7B20 - chains C and E of the 8 polymer chains in the assembly; structure by X-ray diffraction, 2.18 A resolution.

Chain C:
Name: DtxR family iron (Metal) dependent repressor
Source organism: Saccharopolyspora erythraea (strain ATCC 11635 / DSM 40517 / JCM 4748 / NBRC 13426 / NCIMB 8594 / NRRL 2338)
UniProt: A0A2A9J1W2 (A0A2A9J1W2_SACEN); residue numbers follow UniProt; this construct covers 1-231
Chain sequence (233 residues; row label = number of the first residue in the row; numbers below 1 keep their minus sign (Gly-1 is residue -1)):
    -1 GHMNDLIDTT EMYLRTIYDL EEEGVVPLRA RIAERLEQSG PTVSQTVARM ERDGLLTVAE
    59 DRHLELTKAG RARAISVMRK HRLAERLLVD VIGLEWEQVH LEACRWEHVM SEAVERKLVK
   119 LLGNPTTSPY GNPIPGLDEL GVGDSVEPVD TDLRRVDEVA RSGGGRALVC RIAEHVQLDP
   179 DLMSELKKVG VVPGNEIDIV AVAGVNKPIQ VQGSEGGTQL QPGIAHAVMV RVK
Unresolved in the structure: -1 to 1, 141-142
Differences from the reference sequence: expression tag (-1 to 0)
Metal / ion sites: Fe2+ site 1: Met10, Cys102, Glu105, His106; Fe2+ site 2: His79, Glu83, His98, Glu172, Gln175
From the paper describing this entry:
  - binding site for consensus DNA-binding sequence (chain E): Thr7, Tyr11, Arg27, Ala28, Arg29, Gln36, Ser37, Pro39, Thr40, Ser42, Gln43, Thr44, Arg47, Arg50, Arg60

Chain E:
Molecule: consensus DNA-binding sequence
Sequence (30 nucleotides; row label = number of the first residue in the row; numbering starts at 0):
     0 CGTGACTTAG GTTAGCCTAA CCTAAGTACG
Unresolved in the structure: 0

How chain C and chain E interact:
Residue-residue contacts (12; chain C residue first):
  Leu26(C) with DG9(E), phosphate contact; DG10(E), phosphate contact
  Arg27(C) with DG10(E), hydrogen bond to the phosphate; DT11(E), salt bridge to the phosphate
  Ala28(C) with DG9(E), phosphate contact; DG10(E), hydrogen bond to the phosphate
  Arg29(C) with DG9(E), salt bridge to the phosphate
  Pro39(C) with DT11(E), base contact; DT12(E), base contact
  Ser42(C) with DT11(E), hydrogen bond to the phosphate
  Arg60(C) with DG9(E), phosphate contact; DG10(E), phosphate contact
Also at the interface, not in a pair above, chain C (8 interface residues in all): Gly38
Also at the interface, not in a pair above, chain E (5 interface residues in all): DA13

Summary:
8 residues of chain C and 5 residues of chain E are in contact; the contacts include 3 hydrogen bonds and 2
salt bridges. Polar contacts include Arg27(C)-DG10(E), Ala28(C)-DG10(E) and Ser42(C)-DT11(E). The paper
reports a binding site for consensus DNA-binding sequence (chain E) at Thr7(C), Tyr11(C) and Arg27(C) among
others.
Here chain C is DtxR family iron (Metal) dependent repressor (Saccharopolyspora erythraea (strain ATCC 11635 /
DSM 40517 / JCM 4748 / NBRC 13426 / NCIMB 8594 / NRRL 2338)) and chain E is consensus DNA-binding sequence.
Entry 7B20 (DtxR-like iron-dependent regulator IdeR complexed with iron and its consensus DNA-binding
sequence) was determined by X-ray diffraction together with 7B1V, 7B1Y, 7B23, 7B24 and 7B25 from the same
study.
